6DW1 - chains D and C of the 5 polymer chains in the assembly; structure by electron microscopy, 3.10 A resolution.

== Chain D ==
Name: Gamma-aminobutyric acid receptor subunit gamma-2
Organism: Rattus norvegicus
Reference sequence: P18508 (GBRG2_RAT); residues -37 to 428 here correspond to UniProt positions 1-466 (UniProt number = residue number + 38)
Sequence (490 residues; each row starts with the number of its first residue; numbers below 1 keep their minus sign (Met-37 is residue -37)):
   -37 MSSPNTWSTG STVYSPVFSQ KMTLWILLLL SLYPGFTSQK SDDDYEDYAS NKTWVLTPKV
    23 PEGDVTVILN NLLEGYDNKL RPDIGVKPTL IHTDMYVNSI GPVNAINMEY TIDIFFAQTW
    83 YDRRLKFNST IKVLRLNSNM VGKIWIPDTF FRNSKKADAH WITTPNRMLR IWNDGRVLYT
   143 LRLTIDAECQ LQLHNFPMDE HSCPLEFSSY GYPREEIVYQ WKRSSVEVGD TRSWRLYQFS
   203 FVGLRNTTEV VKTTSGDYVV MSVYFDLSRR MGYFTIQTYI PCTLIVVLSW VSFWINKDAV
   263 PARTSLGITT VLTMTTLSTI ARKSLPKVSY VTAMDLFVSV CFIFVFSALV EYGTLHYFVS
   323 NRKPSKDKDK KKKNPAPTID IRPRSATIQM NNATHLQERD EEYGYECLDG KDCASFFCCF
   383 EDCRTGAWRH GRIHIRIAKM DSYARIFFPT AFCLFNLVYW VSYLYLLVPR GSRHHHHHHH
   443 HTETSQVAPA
Disordered / not traced: -37 to 24, 233-452
Disulfide bonds: Cys151-Cys165
Construct notes: expression tag (429-452)
UniProt features mapped onto this chain:
  - glycosylation (N-linked (GlcNAc...) asparagine): Asn13, Asn90, Asn208

== Chain C ==
Name: Gamma-aminobutyric acid receptor subunit alpha-1
Organism: Rattus norvegicus
Reference sequence: P62813 (GBRA1_RAT); the construct has insertions or renumbered stretches relative to UniProt, so the offset changes along the chain: -26 to 313 = UniProt 1-340; 315-361 = UniProt 409-455
Sequence (402 residues; each row starts with the number of its first residue; numbers below 1 keep their minus sign (Met-26 is residue -26)):
   -26 MKKSRGLSDY LWAWTLILST LSGRSYGQPS QDELKDNTTV FTRILDRLLD GYDNRLRPGL
    34 GERVTEVKTD IFVTSFGPVS DHDMEYTIDV FFRQSWKDER LKFKGPMTVL RLNNLMASKI
    94 WTPDTFFHNG KKSVAHNMTM PNKLLRITED GTLLYTMRLT VRAECPMHLE DFPMDAHACP
   154 LKFGSYAYTR AEVVYEWTRE PARSVVVAED GSRLNQYDLL GQTVDSGIVQ SSTGEYVVMT
   214 THFHLKRKIG YFVIQTYLPC IMTVILSQVS FWLNRESVPA RTVFGVTTVL TMTTLSISAR
   274 NSLPKVAYAT AMDWFIAVCY AFVFSALIEF ATVNYFTKRG TKKTFNSVSK IDRLSRIAFP
   334 LLFGIFNLVY WATYLNREPQ LKAPTPHQLV PRGSHHHHHH HH
Disordered / not traced: -26 to 11, 222-375
Disulfide bonds: Cys138-Cys152
Covalently attached groups: glycan linked to Asn110
Construct notes: linker (314); expression tag (362-375)
Residues lining bound ligands: gamma-amino-butanoic acid (ABU): Phe64, Arg66, Thr129
UniProt features mapped onto this chain:
  - binding site (4-aminobutanoate): Arg66, Thr129
  - glycosylation (N-linked (GlcNAc...) asparagine): Asn10, Asn110
What the authors report for this chain:
  - binding site for gamma-amino-butanoic acid: Arg66, Thr129, Tyr159, Thr206, Tyr209
  - binding site for gamma-amino-butanoic acid: Phe99 (proposed by the authors, not directly observed)
  - post-translational modification sites: Asn110

== Interface between chain D and chain C ==
Contacting residue pairs (47; chain D residue first):
  Val27(D) - Leu29(C)  hydrophobic
  Val27(D) - Leu33(C)  hydrophobic
  Thr28(D) - Asp26(C)
  Thr28(D) - Leu29(C)
  Leu31(D) - Arg28(C)
  Asn32(D) - Arg28(C)  hydrogen bond
  Leu35(D) - Arg28(C)
  Asn60(D) - His101(C)
  Phe77(D) - Tyr159(C)  hydrophobic
  Arg97(D) - Glu165(C)  salt bridge
  Leu98(D) - Arg28(C)
  Leu98(D) - Ala160(C)
  Asn99(D) - Trp94(C)
  Asn99(D) - Thr95(C)
  Asn99(D) - Asp97(C)
  Asn99(D) - Tyr161(C)
  His122(D) - Lys104(C)
  Ile124(D) - Ser106(C)
  Ile124(D) - Val107(C)
  Ile124(D) - Ala108(C)
  Ile124(D) - Leu132(C)  hydrophobic
  Thr125(D) - Thr98(C)
  Thr125(D) - Met130(C)
  Thr125(D) - Leu132(C)
  Thr126(D) - Thr95(C)
  Thr126(D) - Pro96(C)  hydrogen bond (side chain-backbone)
  Thr126(D) - Asp97(C)
  Asn128(D) - Phe99(C)
  Asn128(D) - Tyr159(C)
  Arg129(D) - Tyr159(C)
  Met130(D) - Tyr159(C)
  Met130(D) - Ala160(C)  hydrophobic
  Met130(D) - Thr206(C)
  Met130(D) - Tyr209(C)  hydrogen bond
  Arg132(D) - Ala160(C)  hydrogen bond (side chain-backbone)
  Arg132(D) - Thr162(C)
  Arg132(D) - Thr206(C)
  Arg132(D) - Tyr209(C)  hydrogen bond
  Thr142(D) - Tyr159(C)
  Leu143(D) - Tyr159(C)  hydrogen bond (backbone-side chain)
  Arg144(D) - Phe99(C)
  Arg144(D) - Phe100(C)  hydrogen bond (side chain-backbone)
  Arg144(D) - His101(C)  hydrogen bond (side chain-backbone)
  Arg144(D) - Gly103(C)  hydrogen bond (side chain-backbone)
  Arg144(D) - Tyr159(C)  hydrogen bond (backbone-side chain)
  Leu198(D) - Asp56(C)
  Leu198(D) - Met57(C)  hydrophobic
Other interface residues (no listed pair), chain D (26 interface residues in all): Asn101, Met102, Lys118, Trp196
Other interface residues (no listed pair), chain C (32 interface residues in all): Asn27, Asn102, Lys105, Pro139
Interface features reported in the paper:
  - specific contacts: Arg132(D)-Tyr209(C)

== In short ==
The interface between chain D and chain C involves 26 residues on one side and 32 on the other; the contacts
include 10 hydrogen bonds and 1 salt bridge. Among the polar pairs are Arg97(D)-Glu165(C), Asn32(D)-Arg28(C)
and Thr126(D)-Pro96(C). The paper describes a contact between Arg132(D) and Tyr209(C). The paper reports a
binding site for gamma-amino-butanoic acid at Arg66(C), Thr129(C) and Tyr159(C) among others; a modification
site at Asn110(C).
Here chain D is Gamma-aminobutyric acid receptor subunit gamma-2 and chain C is Gamma-aminobutyric acid
receptor subunit alpha-1, both from Rattus norvegicus. Entry 6DW1 (Cryo-EM structure of the
benzodiazepine-sensitive alpha1beta1gamma2S tri-heteromeric GABAA receptor in complex with GABA (ECD map)) was
determined by electron microscopy (same publication as 6DW0).
